PDB entry 7SGZ | electron microscopy, 3.17 A resolution | chains A and T of the 10 polymer chains in the assembly

== Chain A ==
Molecule: Checkpoint protein RAD24
From: Saccharomyces cerevisiae
UniProtKB: P32641 (RAD24_YEAST); residue numbers follow UniProt; this construct covers 1-659
Amino-acid sequence (659 residues; row label = number of the first residue in the row):
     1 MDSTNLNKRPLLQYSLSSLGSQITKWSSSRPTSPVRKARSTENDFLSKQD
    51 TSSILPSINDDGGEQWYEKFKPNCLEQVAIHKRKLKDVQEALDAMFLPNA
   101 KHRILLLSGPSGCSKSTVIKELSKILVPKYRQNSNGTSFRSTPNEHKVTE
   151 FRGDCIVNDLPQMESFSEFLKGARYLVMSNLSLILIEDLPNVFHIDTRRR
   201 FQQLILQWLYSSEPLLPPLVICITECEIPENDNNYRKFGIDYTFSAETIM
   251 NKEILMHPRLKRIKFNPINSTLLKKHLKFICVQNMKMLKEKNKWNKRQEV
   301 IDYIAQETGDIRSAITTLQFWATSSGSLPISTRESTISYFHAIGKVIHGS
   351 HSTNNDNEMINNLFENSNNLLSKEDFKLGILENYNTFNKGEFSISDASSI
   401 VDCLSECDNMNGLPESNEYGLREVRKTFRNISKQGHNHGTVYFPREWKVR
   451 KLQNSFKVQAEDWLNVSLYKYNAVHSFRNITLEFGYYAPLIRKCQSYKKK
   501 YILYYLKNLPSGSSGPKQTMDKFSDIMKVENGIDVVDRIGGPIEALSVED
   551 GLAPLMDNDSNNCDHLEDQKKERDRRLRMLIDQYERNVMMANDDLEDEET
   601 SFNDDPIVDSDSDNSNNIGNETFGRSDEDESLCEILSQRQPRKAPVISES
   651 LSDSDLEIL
Unresolved in the structure: 1-62, 131-145, 496-659
Metal / ion sites: Mg2+: Glu-187 (together with ATP-gamma-S)
Ligand contacts: ATP-gamma-S (AGS; phosphothiophosphoric acid-adenylate ester): Tyr-67, Glu-68, Phe-70, Lys-71, Pro-72, Gln-77, Val-78, Ala-79, Ser-111, Gly-112, Cys-113, Ser-114, Lys-115, Ser-116, Thr-117, Glu-187, Thr-224, His-276, Ile-311, Arg-312, Ile-315
Curated features (UniProtKB/Swiss-Prot):
  - binding site (ATP): Gly-109 to Ser-116
  - modified residue (Phosphoserine): Ser-652, Ser-654
What the authors report for this chain:
  - binding site for Crick strand (chain T): His-81, Arg-83, Lys-84, Lys-252, Asn-269, Thr-271, Phe-340, Tyr-442, Phe-443, Trp-447, Lys-451
  - binding site for Watson strand: His-341, Lys-345, Gly-349, His-351, His-438

== Chain T ==
Molecule: Crick strand
Sequence (40 nucleotides; each row starts with the number of its first residue):
     1 TTTTTTTTTTTATGTACTCGTAGTGTCTGCTTTTTTTTTT
Unresolved in the structure: 1-20, 34-40

== Chain A / chain T interface ==
Contacting residue pairs (23; chain A residue first):
  His-81(A) with DC27(T), salt bridge to the phosphate
  Arg-83(A) with DC27(T), hydrogen bond to the sugar
  Lys-84(A) with DT28(T), salt bridge to the phosphate
  Lys-252(A) with DT32(T), salt bridge to the phosphate; DT33(T), phosphate contact
  Asn-266(A) with DC27(T), sugar contact; DT28(T), phosphate contact
  Asn-269(A) with DT26(T), sugar contact; DC27(T), hydrogen bond to the phosphate
  Ser-270(A) with DT26(T), hydrogen bond to the phosphate
  Thr-271(A) with DG25(T), phosphate contact; DT26(T), hydrogen bond to the phosphate
  Phe-340(A) with DC30(T), stacking on the base; DT31(T), base contact
  Val-441(A) with DC30(T), base contact
  Tyr-442(A) with DC30(T), phosphate contact; DT31(T), phosphate contact
  Phe-443(A) with DT31(T), hydrogen bond to the phosphate; DT32(T), base contact
  Trp-447(A) with DT31(T), phosphate contact; DT32(T), sugar contact
  Lys-451(A) with DT33(T), phosphate contact
  Asn-454(A) with DT33(T), phosphate contact
Other interface residues (no listed pair), chain A (19 interface residues in all): Asn-251, Lys-264, Tyr-339, Thr-440
Other interface residues (no listed pair), chain T (9 interface residues in all): DG29

== Overview ==
19 residues of chain A face 9 of chain T across their interface; the contacts include 5 hydrogen bonds, 3 salt
bridges and 1 aromatic stacking contact. Polar pairs include Arg-83(A)/DC27(T), Asn-269(A)/DC27(T) and
Ser-270(A)/DT26(T). The paper reports a binding site for Crick strand (chain T) at His-81(A), Arg-83(A) and
Lys-84(A) among others; a binding site for Watson strand at His-341(A), Lys-345(A) and Gly-349(A) among
others.
Chain A is Checkpoint protein RAD24 (Saccharomyces cerevisiae) and chain T is Crick strand; the structure,
Structure of the yeast Rad24-RFC loader bound to DNA and the closed 9-1-1 clamp, was determined by electron
microscopy (same publication as 7SH2).
